6LKD - chains A and B; structure by X-ray diffraction, 3.00 A resolution.

== Chain A (and B) ==
Name: Kynurenine 3-monooxygenase
Source organism: Rattus norvegicus
Notes: EC 1.14.13.9; chain B of this document is another copy of the same molecule, construct and numbering; everything in this record applies to it too
Reference sequence: O88867 (KMO_RAT); numbering as in UniProt (aligned over 1-478)
Chain sequence (495 residues; each row starts with the number of its first residue; numbers below 1 keep their minus sign (Gly-1 is residue -1)):
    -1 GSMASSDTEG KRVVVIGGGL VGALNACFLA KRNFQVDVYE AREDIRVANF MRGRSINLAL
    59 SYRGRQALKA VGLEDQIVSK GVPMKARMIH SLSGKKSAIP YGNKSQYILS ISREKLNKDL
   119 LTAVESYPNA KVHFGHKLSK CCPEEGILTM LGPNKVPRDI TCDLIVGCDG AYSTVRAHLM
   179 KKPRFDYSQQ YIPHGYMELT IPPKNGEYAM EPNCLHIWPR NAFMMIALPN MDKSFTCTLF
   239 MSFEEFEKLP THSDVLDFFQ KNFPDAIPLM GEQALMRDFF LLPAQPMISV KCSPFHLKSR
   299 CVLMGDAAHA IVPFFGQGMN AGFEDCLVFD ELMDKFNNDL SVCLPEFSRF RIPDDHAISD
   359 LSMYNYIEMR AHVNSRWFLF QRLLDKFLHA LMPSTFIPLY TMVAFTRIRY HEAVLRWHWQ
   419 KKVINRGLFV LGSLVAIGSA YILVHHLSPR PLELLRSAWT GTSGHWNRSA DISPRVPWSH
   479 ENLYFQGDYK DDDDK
Unresolved in the structure: -1 to 5, 47-51, 140-145, 444-493 (chain B: -1 to 5, 47-52, 142-143, 435-493)
Sequence notes: expression tag (-1 to 0, 479-493)
Residues lining bound ligands:
  - EGO (5-[5-(4-chloranyl-3-fluoranyl-phenyl)-4-methyl-pyrazol-1-yl]-2-phenylmethoxy-benzoic acid): Ala57, Arg85, Tyr99, Ile106, Leu213, Ile215, Met222, Ile224, Leu226, Phe238, Pro311, Phe312, Phe313, Gly314, Asn363, Met367, Val371, Phe376, Gln379, Arg380, Tyr398
  - FAD (flavin-adenine dinucleotide): Ile14, Gly15, Gly16, Gly17, Leu18, Val19, Gly20, Tyr37, Glu38, Ala39, Arg40, Arg52, Ser53, Leu56, Ala57, Arg111, His134, Lys135, Leu136, Cys166, Asp167, Gly168, Thr172, Tyr194, Met302, Gly303, Asp304, Ala305, Pro311, Gly314, Gln315, Gly316, Met317, Asn318
Swiss-Prot annotation at these positions:
  - binding site (FAD): Val19, Tyr37 to Arg40, Ala57, Arg111, Leu136, Thr172, Asp304, Met317, Asn318
  - binding site (L-kynurenine): Arg85, Tyr99, Asn363, Tyr398
Reported in the primary citation:
  - binding site for EGO: Arg85, Tyr99, Ile215, Met222, Ile224, Phe312, Met367, Val371, Phe376, Arg380, Tyr398
  - self-association interface (contacts with another copy of this molecule): Phe183 to Tyr189
  - mutagenesis - Y185P: abolished catalytic activity
  - mutagenesis - R380A: unchanged catalytic activity on kynurenine
  - mutagenesis - D184A, Y185P: decreased binding to another copy of this molecule
  - mutagenesis - Q187A: decreased binding to Kynurenine 3-monooxygenase (chain A)

== How chain A and chain B interact ==
Contacting residue pairs (23; chain A residue first):
  Met178(A) with Gln187(B), hydrogen bond (backbone-side chain)
  Arg182(A) with Tyr189(B)
  Phe183(A) with Gln187(B), hydrogen bond (backbone-side chain); Tyr189(B)
  Asp184(A) with Gln187(B); Gln188(B); Tyr189(B), hydrogen bond (side chain-backbone)
  Tyr185(A) with Tyr185(B), hydrophobic; Ser186(B); Gln187(B), hydrogen bond (backbone-backbone)
  Ser186(A) with Tyr185(B); Ser186(B)
  Gln187(A) with Met178(B), hydrogen bond (side chain-backbone); Phe183(B), hydrogen bond (side chain-backbone); Asp184(B); Tyr185(B), hydrogen bond (backbone-backbone)
  Gln188(A) with Asp184(B)
  Tyr189(A) with Arg182(B), hydrogen bond (backbone-side chain); Phe183(B); Asp184(B), hydrogen bond (backbone-side chain)
  Ile190(A) with Arg182(B), hydrogen bond (backbone-side chain)
  Pro191(A) with Arg182(B)
  Phe241(A) with Arg182(B)
Also at the interface, not in a pair above, chain A (14 interface residues in all): Ala175, Lys180
Also at the interface, not in a pair above, chain B (11 interface residues in all): Lys179, Lys180
From the paper, about this interface:
  - hot spots on chain A (mutagenesis) - D184A, Y185P: decreased binding to another copy of this molecule

== Overview ==
Chain A and chain B form an interface of 14 and 11 residues respectively; the contacts include 10 hydrogen
bonds. Among the polar pairs are Met178(A)-Gln187(B), Phe183(A)-Gln187(B) and Asp184(A)-Tyr189(B). From the
paper: a binding site for EGO at Arg85(A), Tyr99(A) and Ile215(A) among others; D184A and Y185P of chain A
reduce binding to another copy of this molecule; 4 substitutions were tested in all.
Chain A and chain B are both Kynurenine 3-monooxygenase (Rattus norvegicus); the structure, in meso
full-length rat KMO in complex with a pyrazoyl benzoic acid inhibitor, was determined by X-ray diffraction,
deposited together with 6LKE.
